3H6K - chains A and B; structure by X-ray diffraction, 2.19 A resolution.

Chain A (and B):
Protein: Corticosteroid 11-beta-dehydrogenase isozyme 1
From: Homo sapiens
Notes: EC 1.1.1.146; fragment: Lumenal; chain B of this document is another copy of the same molecule, construct and numbering; everything in this record applies to it too
Reference sequence: P28845 (DHI1_HUMAN); residues 24-292 here = UniProt positions 24-292
Amino-acid sequence (286 residues; numbered 7 to 292; the number before each row is that of its first residue):
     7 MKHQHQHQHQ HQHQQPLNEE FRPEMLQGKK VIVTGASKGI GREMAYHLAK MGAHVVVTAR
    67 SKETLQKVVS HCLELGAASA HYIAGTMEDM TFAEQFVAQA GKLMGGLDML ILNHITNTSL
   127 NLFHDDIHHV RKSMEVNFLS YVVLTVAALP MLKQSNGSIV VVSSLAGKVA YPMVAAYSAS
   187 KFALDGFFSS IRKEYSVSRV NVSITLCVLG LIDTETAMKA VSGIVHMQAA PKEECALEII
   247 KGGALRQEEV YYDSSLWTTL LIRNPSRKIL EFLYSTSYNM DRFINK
Unresolved in the structure: 7-25, 286-292 (chain B: 7-21, 283-292)
Differences from the reference sequence: expression tag (7-23); engineered mutation S272 (Cys in P28845)
Curated features (UniProtKB/Swiss-Prot):
  - active site: Y183 (Proton acceptor)
  - binding site (NADP(+)): T92, M93, N119 to I121, Y183 to K187, I218 to T222
  - binding site (substrate): S170
  - glycosylation (N-linked (GlcNAc...) asparagine): N123, N162, N207
  - natural variant: V148 (V148E: In a breast cancer sample)
  - mutagenesis: E25 to E26 (Inverted topology. Reduced Vmax; No effect on topology. Reduced Vmax; Reduced Vmax), E25 (E25K/Q: No effect on activity), E26 (E26K: No effect on activity), K35 to K36 (Complete loss of activity)
Residues lining bound ligands:
  - 33T (3-chloro-4-({(2R)-4-[4-fluoro-2-(trifluoromethyl)phenyl]-2-methylpiperazin-1-yl}sulfonyl)benzamide): I121, T124, S125, L126, S170, L171, A172, Y177, V180, Y183, L215, G216, L217, T222, A223, A226
  - NADP (NAP; NADP nicotinamide-adenine-dinucleotide phosphate): G41, A42, S43, K44, G45, I46, G47, A65, R66, S67, G91, T92, M93, E94, N119, H120, I121, T122, N123, V142, Y147, V168, S169, S170, Y183, K187, L215, G216, L217, I218, T220, T222, A223

Chain A / chain B interface:
Contacting residue pairs (97; chain A residue first):
  L128(A) - E200(B)
  F129(A) - V148(B)  hydrophobic
  F129(A) - V152(B)  hydrophobic
  F129(A) - F193(B)  hydrophobic
  F129(A) - I197(B)  hydrophobic
  F129(A) - E200(B)  hydrogen bond (backbone-side chain)
  D131(A) - V152(B)
  I133(A) - V149(B)  hydrophobic
  V136(A) - L145(B)  hydrophobic
  R137(A) - M96(B)
  R137(A) - E141(B)  salt bridge
  R137(A) - L145(B)
  M140(A) - M140(B)  hydrophobic
  M140(A) - F144(B)  hydrophobic
  E141(A) - R137(B)  salt bridge
  F144(A) - V136(B)  hydrophobic
  F144(A) - M140(B)  hydrophobic
  F144(A) - A185(B)  hydrophobic
  L145(A) - I133(B)  hydrophobic
  L145(A) - V136(B)  hydrophobic
  L145(A) - R137(B)
  V148(A) - F129(B)  hydrophobic
  V148(A) - I133(B)  hydrophobic
  V149(A) - I133(B)  hydrophobic
  V152(A) - F129(B)  hydrophobic
  V152(A) - D131(B)
  L171(A) - L276(B)  hydrophobic
  K174(A) - R273(B)
  V175(A) - R273(B)
  V175(A) - E277(B)
  A176(A) - S195(B)
  A176(A) - S196(B)
  A176(A) - K199(B)
  A176(A) - R273(B)
  A176(A) - E277(B)  hydrogen bond (backbone-side chain)
  Y177(A) - S196(B)  hydrogen bond (backbone-side chain)
  Y177(A) - L276(B)
  Y177(A) - L279(B)
  Y177(A) - Y280(B)  hydrophobic
  P178(A) - S196(B)
  P178(A) - K199(B)
  P178(A) - E200(B)
  P178(A) - Y280(B)
  M179(A) - E200(B)  hydrogen bond (backbone-side chain)
  V180(A) - S196(B)
  A181(A) - F193(B)  hydrophobic
  A181(A) - S196(B)  hydrogen bond (backbone-side chain)
  A181(A) - I197(B)  hydrophobic
  A181(A) - E200(B)
  S184(A) - G192(B)
  A185(A) - F144(B)  hydrophobic
  A185(A) - A189(B)
  A185(A) - F193(B)  hydrophobic
  F188(A) - F188(B)
  F188(A) - D191(B)
  F188(A) - G192(B)
  F188(A) - R273(B)
  A189(A) - M140(B)  hydrophobic
  A189(A) - A185(B)
  D191(A) - F188(B)
  G192(A) - S184(B)
  G192(A) - F188(B)
  F193(A) - F129(B)  hydrophobic
  F193(A) - A181(B)  hydrophobic
  F193(A) - A185(B)  hydrophobic
  S195(A) - A176(B)
  S196(A) - A176(B)
  S196(A) - Y177(B)  hydrogen bond (side chain-backbone)
  S196(A) - P178(B)
  S196(A) - V180(B)
  S196(A) - A181(B)  hydrogen bond (side chain-backbone)
  I197(A) - A181(B)  hydrophobic
  K199(A) - A176(B)
  K199(A) - P178(B)
  E200(A) - N127(B)
  E200(A) - L128(B)
  E200(A) - F129(B)  hydrogen bond (side chain-backbone)
  E200(A) - P178(B)
  E200(A) - M179(B)  hydrogen bond (side chain-backbone)
  T264(A) - L276(B)
  L267(A) - S272(B)
  L267(A) - I275(B)  hydrophobic
  L267(A) - L276(B)  hydrophobic
  N270(A) - N270(B)
  S272(A) - L267(B)
  R273(A) - K174(B)
  R273(A) - A176(B)
  R273(A) - F188(B)
  L276(A) - Y177(B)
  L276(A) - L267(B)  hydrophobic
  E277(A) - V175(B)
  E277(A) - A176(B)  hydrogen bond (side chain-backbone)
  Y280(A) - Y177(B)  hydrophobic
  S283(A) - H232(B)
  Y284(A) - I230(B)
  Y284(A) - H232(B)
  N285(A) - I230(B)
Also at the interface, not in a pair above, chain A (51 interface residues in all): M96, L126, N127, A182, I268, R269
Also at the interface, not in a pair above, chain B (54 interface residues in all): H130, A182, V203, G229, V231, T264, I268, R269

Overview:
The interface between chain A and chain B involves 51 residues on one side and 54 on the other; the contacts
include 10 hydrogen bonds and 2 salt bridges. Polar contacts include R137(A)-E141(B), F129(A)-E200(B) and
A176(A)-E277(B). Bound to chain A: NADP and compound 33T.
Both chains are Corticosteroid 11-beta-dehydrogenase isozyme 1 (Homo sapiens). Entry 3H6K (Crystal Structure
of Human 11-beta-hydroxysteroid-dehydrogenase Bound to an Ortho-chlro-sulfonyl-piperazine Inhibitor) was
determined by X-ray diffraction together with 3HFG from the same study.
